Entry 2XJO (X-ray diffraction, 2.10 A resolution); this record covers chains B and J of the 12 polymer chains in the assembly.

# Chain B (and J)
Name: DNA protection during starvation protein
Organism: Streptococcus suis
Notes: EC 1.16.-.-; chain J of this document is another copy of the same molecule, construct and numbering; everything in this record applies to it too
UniProtKB: P0CB53 (DPS_STRSU); numbering as in UniProt (aligned over 8-172)
Amino-acid sequence (165 residues; row label = number of the first residue in the row):
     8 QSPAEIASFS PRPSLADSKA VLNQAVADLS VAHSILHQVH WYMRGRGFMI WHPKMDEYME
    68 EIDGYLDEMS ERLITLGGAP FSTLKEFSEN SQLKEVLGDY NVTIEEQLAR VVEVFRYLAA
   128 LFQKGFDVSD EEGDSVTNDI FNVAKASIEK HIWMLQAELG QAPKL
Unresolved in the structure: 8-21
Curated features (UniProtKB/Swiss-Prot):
  - binding site (Fe cation): His47, Asp74, Glu78
  - natural variant: Ala27 (A27S: In strain: 825), Ile42 (I42L: In strain: 849), Leu91 (L91F: In strain: 854), Val103 (V103A: In strain: KU5), Leu104 (L104P: In strain: 6407, 825 and 3 more), Thr110 (T110M: In strain: 6407 and 825), Ala116 (A116V: In strain: 849 and BA 70/12), Ser154 (S154N: In strain: 836), Lys171 (K171G: In strain: KU5)
  - mutagenesis: His47 (H47A: Decreases the iron incorporation considerably), His59 (H59A: Decreases the iron incorporation considerably and induces Fe(2+) oxidation-dependent degradation), Asp63 (D63A: Decreases the iron incorporation but is still capable of binding iron to some extent), Asp74 (D74A: Abolishes the iron incorporation), Glu78 (E78A: Abolishes the iron incorporation; E78D: Decreases the iron incorporation considerably), Asp137 (D137A/F: No major effects), Asp146 (D146A: No major effects; D146F: Decreases the iron incorporation considerably)
Bound ions: Ni2+ site 1: His47 (shared with 2 residues of chain D); Ni2+ site 2: Asp74, Glu78 (shared with 1 residue of chain D); Ca2+ near Glu113 (its only coordinating residue here)

# Chain B / chain J interface
Pairs across the interface (25; chain B residue first):
  Arg53(B) with Arg53(J), hydrogen bond (backbone-side chain)
  Gly54(B) with Arg53(J)
  Ile57(B) with Met56(J), hydrophobic; Ile57(J), hydrophobic
  Trp58(B) with Met56(J), hydrophobic
  Lys61(B) with Met56(J)
  Ile111(B) with Arg53(J)
  Glu112(B) with Arg53(J), salt bridge
  Trp160(B) with Phe55(J), hydrophobic; His59(J)
  Met161(B) with Phe55(J); Met56(J), hydrophobic; His59(J)
  Ala164(B) with Met50(J); Arg51(J); Gly52(J), hydrogen bond (backbone-backbone); Phe55(J), hydrophobic
  Glu165(B) with Gly52(J); Arg53(J), salt bridge; Gly54(J), hydrogen bond (side chain-backbone); Phe55(J), hydrogen bond (side chain-backbone); Met56(J), hydrogen bond (side chain-backbone)
  Gly167(B) with Gly52(J)
  Gln168(B) with Arg51(J)
  Ala169(B) with Arg51(J)
Interface residues without a listed pair, chain B (16 interface residues in all): Tyr65, Pro170

# Summary
16 residues of chain B and 9 residues of chain J are in contact, with 5 hydrogen bonds and 2 salt bridges.
Among the polar pairs are Glu112(B)-Arg53(J), Glu165(B)-Arg53(J) and Arg53(B)-Arg53(J).
Both chains are DNA protection during starvation protein (Streptococcus suis). Entry 2XJO (Crystal structure
of Streptococcus suis Dpr with nickel) was determined by X-ray diffraction together with 2XJM, 2XJN and 2XKQ
from the same study.
